7QHO - chains B and I of the 26 polymer chains in the assembly; structure by electron microscopy, 3.10 A resolution.

# Chain B
Protein: Cytochrome bc1 complex cytochrome b subunit
From: Corynebacterium glutamicum ATCC 13032
Notes: EC 7.1.1.8
UniProt: Q79VE9 (QCRB_CORGL); residue numbers follow UniProt; this construct covers 1-539
Amino-acid sequence (539 residues; row label = number of the first residue in the row):
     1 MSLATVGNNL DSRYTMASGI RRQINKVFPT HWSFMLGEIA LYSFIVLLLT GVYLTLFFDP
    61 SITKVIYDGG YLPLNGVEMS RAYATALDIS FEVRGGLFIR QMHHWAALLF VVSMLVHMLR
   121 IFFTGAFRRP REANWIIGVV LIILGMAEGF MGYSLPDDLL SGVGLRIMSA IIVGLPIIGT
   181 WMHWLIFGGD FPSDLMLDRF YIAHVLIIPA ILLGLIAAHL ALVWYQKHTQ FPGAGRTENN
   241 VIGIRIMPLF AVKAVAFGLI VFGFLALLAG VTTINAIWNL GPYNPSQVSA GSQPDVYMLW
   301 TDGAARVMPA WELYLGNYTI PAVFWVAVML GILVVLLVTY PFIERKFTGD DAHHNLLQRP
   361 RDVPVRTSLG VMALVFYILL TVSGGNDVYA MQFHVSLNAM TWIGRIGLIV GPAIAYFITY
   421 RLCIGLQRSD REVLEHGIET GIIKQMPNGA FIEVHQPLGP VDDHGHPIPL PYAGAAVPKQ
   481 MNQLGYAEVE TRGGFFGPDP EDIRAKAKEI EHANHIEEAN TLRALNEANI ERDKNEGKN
Disordered / not traced: 535-539
Bound ions: heme Fe site 1: His103, His204; heme Fe site 2: His117, His219
Residues lining bound ligands:
  - 1,2-Distearoyl-sn-glycerophosphoethanolamine (3PE): Leu3, Ala4, Met247, Pro248, Val252
  - 1,2-diacyl-glycerol-3-sn-phosphate (3PH): Leu115, Ile378, Thr381, Val382, Gly385, Val388, Tyr389, Gln392, Phe393
  - 9YF ((2R)-2-(hexadecanoyloxy)-3-{[(S)-hydroxy{[(1R,2R,3R,4R,5R,6S)-2,3,4,5,6-pentahydroxycyclohexyl]oxy}phosphoryl]oxy}propyl (9S)-9-methyloctadecanoate), molecule 1: Glu92, Val93, Arg94
  - 9YF, molecule 2: Ser396, Asn398, Ala399, Trp402, Ile403, Ile406
  - diacyl glycerol (DGA): Met308, Trp311, Glu312, Leu313, Trp325
  - heme (HEM), molecule 1: Ser33, Phe34, Met35, Leu36, Gly37, Glu38, Ala40, Leu41, Phe110, Met114, His117, Met118, Arg120, Ile121, Ala126, Arg131, Asn134, Trp135, Gly138, Val139, Leu141, Ile142, Ile216, His219, Leu220, Val223, His228, Thr229
  - heme (HEM), molecule 2: Phe44, Leu47, Leu48, Gly51, Val52, Leu54, Thr55, Phe58, Ile89, Arg100, His103, His104, Ala107, Phe110, Gly145, Glu148, Gly149, Gly152, Tyr153, Leu155, Pro156, Tyr201, His204, Val205, Pro209, Leu212, Asn275, Tyr297
  - IZL ([(2R)-3-[[(1S,2R,3S,4S,5R,6R)-2-[(2R,3S,4S,5S,6R)-6-[[(2S,3S,4S,5S,6R)-6-[[(2S,3S,4S,5S,6R)-6-(hydroxymethyl)-3-[(2R,3S,4S,5S,6R)-6-(hydroxymethyl)-3,4,5-tris(oxidanyl)oxan-2-yl]oxy-4,5-bis(oxidanyl)oxan-2-yl]oxymethyl]-3,4,5-tris(oxidanyl)oxan-2-yl]oxymethyl]-3,4,5-tris(oxidanyl)oxan-2-yl]oxy-3,4,5-tris(oxidanyl)-6-[(2R,3S,4S,5S,6R)-3,4,5-tris(oxidanyl)-6-(undecanoyloxymethyl)oxan-2-yl]oxy-cyclohexyl]oxy-oxidanyl-phosphoryl]oxy-2-undecanoyloxy-propyl] (10R)-10-methyldodecanoate): Ile177, Ile178, Thr180, Trp181, Met182, Asn317, Tyr318
  - lycopene (LYC): Leu115, Val139, Ile142, Ile143, Met146, Trp300, Leu333, Val334, Leu337, Met372, Ala373, Phe376, Tyr377, Leu408, Ile409, Pro412, Ala413
  - menaquinone-9 (MQ9), molecule 1: Phe28, Glu38, Leu41, Tyr42, Leu220, Trp224, Phe250, Ala254, Val255, Gly258, Leu259
  - menaquinone-9 (MQ9), molecule 2: Val46, Leu49, Thr50, Val52, Tyr53, Phe98, Ile99, Met102, Phe262
  - menaquinone-9 (MQ9), molecule 3: Phe150, Ile167, Ile171, Pro294, Met298, Thr301, Asp302, Ala327, Leu330, Val334

# Chain I
Protein: Uncharacterized membrane protein Cgl2017/cg2211
From: Corynebacterium glutamicum ATCC 13032
UniProt: Q8NP09 (Y2017_CORGL); residue numbers follow UniProt; this construct covers 1-147
Amino-acid sequence (147 residues; numbered 1 to 147; the number before each row is that of its first residue):
     1 MAGSSHTIEP EIYRGVSTLD EPSAAWGWHG LKRNTIQLAG WISVLFMLGY NFGNHKGHVE
    61 TIWLLVITAL LVIGLLIHLF EPKLSQVRTI TSRNKPVGHV EPDWTYDQAT LTGTWGNLTD
   121 SQLRSVNIEP SRVAHLRAAD SAKELDN
Disordered / not traced: 1-9, 139-147
Residues lining bound ligands:
  - 9YF ((2R)-2-(hexadecanoyloxy)-3-{[(S)-hydroxy{[(1R,2R,3R,4R,5R,6S)-2,3,4,5,6-pentahydroxycyclohexyl]oxy}phosphoryl]oxy}propyl (9S)-9-methyloctadecanoate): Val59, Glu60, Trp63, Ile67
  - diacyl glycerol (DGA), molecule 1: Leu45, Phe46, Gly49, Phe52
  - diacyl glycerol (DGA), molecule 2: Val59, Ile62, Trp63, Val66
  - IX7 ([(2R)-3-[[(1S,2R,3R,4S,5S,6R)-2-[(2R,3S,4S,5S,6R)-6-(hexadecanoyloxymethyl)-3,4,5-tris(oxidanyl)oxan-2-yl]oxy-6-[(2R,3S,4S,5S,6R)-6-(hydroxymethyl)-3,4,5-tris(oxidanyl)oxan-2-yl]oxy-3,4,5-tris(oxidanyl)cyclohexyl]oxy-oxidanyl-phosphoryl]oxy-2-undecanoyloxy-propyl] (10S)-10-methylhenicosanoate): Gly57, His58, Val59, Ile62
  - lycopene (LYC): Ala39, Gly40, Ser43, Leu71, Gly74, Leu75, His78

# Chain B / chain I interface
Contacting residue pairs - 47 pairs, chain B then chain I:
  Pro309(B) - Tyr50(I)  hydrophobic
  Pro309(B) - Gly53(I)
  Ala310(B) - Asn54(I)
  Trp311(B) - Phe46(I)  hydrophobic
  Trp311(B) - Gly49(I)
  Glu344(B) - Trp28(I)
  Phe347(B) - Arg14(I)  hydrogen bond (backbone-side chain)
  Phe347(B) - Trp28(I)  hydrophobic
  Thr348(B) - Arg14(I)  hydrogen bond (backbone-side chain)
  Thr348(B) - Trp28(I)
  Gln358(B) - Trp26(I)  hydrogen bond (side chain-backbone)
  Gln358(B) - Gly27(I)
  Asp362(B) - Ser23(I)  hydrogen bond
  Asp362(B) - His29(I)  hydrogen bond (backbone-side chain)
  Val363(B) - Trp28(I)
  Pro364(B) - Trp28(I)
  Pro364(B) - His29(I)
  Val365(B) - Trp28(I)  hydrogen bond (backbone-backbone)
  Val365(B) - His29(I)
  Trp402(B) - Glu60(I)
  Trp402(B) - Leu64(I)  hydrophobic
  Arg405(B) - Tyr50(I)  hydrogen bond (backbone-side chain)
  Ile406(B) - Tyr50(I)
  Ile406(B) - Leu64(I)  hydrophobic
  Ile406(B) - Ile67(I)  hydrophobic
  Ile409(B) - Ser43(I)
  Ile409(B) - Phe46(I)  hydrophobic
  Ile409(B) - Met47(I)  hydrophobic
  Ile409(B) - Tyr50(I)
  Val410(B) - Met47(I)  hydrophobic
  Val410(B) - Ile67(I)  hydrophobic
  Tyr416(B) - Leu31(I)
  Tyr420(B) - Glu21(I)  hydrogen bond
  Tyr420(B) - His29(I)  hydrogen bond (side chain-backbone)
  Ile424(B) - Asp20(I)
  Ile424(B) - Glu21(I)
  Gln427(B) - Pro22(I)
  Gln427(B) - Ser23(I)  hydrogen bond
  Gln427(B) - His29(I)
  Arg428(B) - Leu19(I)  hydrogen bond (side chain-backbone)
  Arg428(B) - Asp20(I)  hydrogen bond (side chain-backbone)
  Arg428(B) - Pro22(I)
  Arg431(B) - Pro22(I)  hydrogen bond (side chain-backbone)
  Arg431(B) - Ser23(I)  hydrogen bond
  Tyr472(B) - Trp26(I)
  Ala473(B) - Trp26(I)
  Gly474(B) - Trp26(I)
Interface residues without a listed pair, chain B (28 interface residues in all): Tyr340, Gly349, Leu369
Interface residues without a listed pair, chain I (24 interface residues in all): Gly30, Phe52, His55

# Summary
28 residues of chain B and 24 residues of chain I are in contact, with 14 hydrogen bonds. Polar pairs include
Phe347(B)-Arg14(I), Thr348(B)-Arg14(I) and Gln358(B)-Trp26(I). One lycopene molecule, one compound 9YF
molecule and one diacyl glycerol molecule are bound between chain B and chain I.
Here chain B is Cytochrome bc1 complex cytochrome b subunit and chain I is Uncharacterized membrane protein
Cgl2017/cg2211, both from Corynebacterium glutamicum ATCC 13032. Entry 7QHO (Cytochrome bcc-aa3 supercomplex
(respiratory supercomplex III2/IV2) from Corynebacterium glutamicum (as isolated)) was determined by electron
microscopy, deposited together with 7QHM.
